Entry 1JK1 (X-ray diffraction, 1.90 A resolution); this record covers chains B and A of the 3 polymer chains in the assembly.

# Chain B
Molecule: 11-nt DNA strand
Sequence (11 nucleotides; each row starts with the number of its first residue):
     1 AGCGTGGGCG G

# Chain A
Molecule: ZIF268
From: Mus musculus
Notes: fragment: ZINC FINGERS (Residues 333-421)
UniProtKB: P08046 (EGR1_MOUSE); residues 102-190 here correspond to UniProt positions 333-421 (UniProt number = residue number + 231)
Sequence (90 residues; each row starts with the number of its first residue):
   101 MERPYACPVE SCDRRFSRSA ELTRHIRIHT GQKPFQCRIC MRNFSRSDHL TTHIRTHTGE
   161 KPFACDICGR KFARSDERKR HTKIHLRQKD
Disordered / not traced: 101-102, 188-190
Differences from the reference sequence: cloning artifact (101); engineered mutation Ala120 (Asp351 in P08046)
Metal / ion sites: Zn2+ site 1: Cys107, Cys112, His125, His129; Zn2+ site 2: Cys137, Cys140, His153, His157; Zn2+ site 3: Cys165, Cys168, His181, His185
Swiss-Prot annotation at these positions:
  - zinc finger: Tyr105 to His129 (C2H2-type 1), Phe135 to His157 (C2H2-type 2), Phe163 to His185 (C2H2-type 3)
  - site (Interaction with DNA): Arg103, Arg114, Arg118, Arg124, Arg142, Arg146, Arg170, Arg174, Arg180

# Interface between chain B and chain A
Contacting residue pairs (34; chain B residue first):
  DA1(B) - Arg170(A)  sugar contact
  DA1(B) - Arg180(A)  hydrogen bond to the base
  DG2(B) - Arg170(A)  salt bridge to the phosphate
  DG2(B) - Arg180(A)  hydrogen bond to the base
  DC3(B) - Thr156(A)  phosphate contact
  DC3(B) - Arg174(A)  base contact
  DC3(B) - Glu177(A)  base contact
  DC3(B) - Arg180(A)  base contact
  DG4(B) - Arg142(A)  hydrogen bond to the phosphate
  DG4(B) - His153(A)  salt bridge to the phosphate
  DG4(B) - Arg174(A)  hydrogen bond to the base
  DT5(B) - Arg142(A)  salt bridge to the phosphate
  DT5(B) - Phe144(A)  phosphate contact
  DT5(B) - His149(A)  stacking on the base
  DT5(B) - Arg174(A)  hydrogen bond to the base
  DG6(B) - Ile128(A)  sugar contact
  DG6(B) - Ser145(A)  hydrogen bond to the phosphate
  DG6(B) - Arg146(A)  base contact
  DG6(B) - His149(A)  hydrogen bond to the base
  DG7(B) - Arg114(A)  sugar contact
  DG7(B) - Phe116(A)  phosphate contact
  DG7(B) - Arg124(A)  base contact
  DG7(B) - His125(A)  salt bridge to the phosphate
  DG7(B) - Ile128(A)  phosphate contact
  DG7(B) - Arg146(A)  hydrogen bond to the base
  DG8(B) - Arg103(A)  salt bridge to the phosphate
  DG8(B) - Phe116(A)  phosphate contact
  DG8(B) - Arg124(A)  hydrogen bond to the base
  DG8(B) - Arg146(A)  base contact
  DC9(B) - Arg118(A)  base contact
  DC9(B) - Glu121(A)  hydrogen bond to the base
  DC9(B) - Arg124(A)  base contact
  DG10(B) - Arg118(A)  hydrogen bond to the base
  DG11(B) - Arg118(A)  hydrogen bond to the base
Other interface residues (no listed pair), chain A (23 interface residues in all): Ser117, Lys133, Thr152, Asp176

# In short
11 residues of chain B and 23 residues of chain A are in contact, with 12 hydrogen bonds, 5 salt bridges and 1
aromatic stacking contact. Among the polar pairs are DA1(B)-Arg180(A), DG2(B)-Arg180(A) and DG4(B)-Arg174(A).
Cys107(A), Cys112(A), His125(A) and His129(A) form the Zn2+ site 1.
Chain B is an 11-nt DNA strand and chain A is ZIF268 (Mus musculus); the structure, Zif268 D20A Mutant Bound
to WT DNA Site, was determined by X-ray diffraction (same publication as 1JK2).
